Entry 4CPI (X-ray diffraction, 1.54 A resolution); this record covers chain D.

# Chain D
Name: Streptavidin
Source organism: Streptomyces avidinii
UniProt: P22629 (SAV_STRAV); residues 13-139 here correspond to UniProt positions 37-163 (UniProt number = residue number + 24)
Sequence (127 residues; each row starts with the number of its first residue):
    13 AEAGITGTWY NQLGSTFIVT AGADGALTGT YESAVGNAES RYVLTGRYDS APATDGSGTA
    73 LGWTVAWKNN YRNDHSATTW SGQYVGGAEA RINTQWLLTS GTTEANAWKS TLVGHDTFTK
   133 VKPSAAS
Unresolved in the structure: 13-15, 136-139
Sequence notes: engineered mutation D86 (Ala110 in P22629)
Small-molecule neighbours: LH4 (5-[(3aS,4S,6aR)-2-oxo-hexahydro-1H-thieno[3,4- d]imidazolidin-4-yl]-N'-{2,6-bis[4-(morpholine-4- sulfonyl)phenyl]phenyl}pentanehydrazide): N23, L25, S27, Y43, S45, A46, Y54, W79, Y83, R84, N85, D86, T90, W92, W108, L110, D128
Curated features (UniProtKB/Swiss-Prot):
  - motif: R59 to D61 (Cell attachment site)
  - binding site (biotin): Y43, Y54, W92, W108, W120
What the authors report for this chain:
  - binding site for LH4: S45, N85, D86
  - conformationally variable residues (loop rearrangement, order/disorder transition): A46 to G48, N49
  - mutagenesis - A86D (150-fold): decreased binding to LH4

# In short
Ligands of chain D: compound LH4. UniProt lists 5 biotin-binding residues. The paper reports a binding site
for LH4 at S45, N85 and D86; A86D reduces binding to LH4.
Chain D is Streptavidin (Streptomyces avidinii); the structure, streptavidin A86D mutant with love-hate ligand
4, was determined by X-ray diffraction, deposited together with 4CPE, 4CPF and 4CPH.
